PDB entry 7U7C | X-ray diffraction, 1.55 A resolution | chains A and P of the 3 polymer chains in the assembly

[Chain A]
Molecule: DNA polymerase eta
Source organism: Homo sapiens
Notes: EC 2.7.7.7
Reference sequence: Q9Y253 (POLH_HUMAN); numbering as in UniProt (aligned over 1-432)
Chain sequence (435 residues; numbered -2 to 432; the number before each row is that of its first residue; numbers below 1 keep their minus sign (Gly-2 is residue -2)):
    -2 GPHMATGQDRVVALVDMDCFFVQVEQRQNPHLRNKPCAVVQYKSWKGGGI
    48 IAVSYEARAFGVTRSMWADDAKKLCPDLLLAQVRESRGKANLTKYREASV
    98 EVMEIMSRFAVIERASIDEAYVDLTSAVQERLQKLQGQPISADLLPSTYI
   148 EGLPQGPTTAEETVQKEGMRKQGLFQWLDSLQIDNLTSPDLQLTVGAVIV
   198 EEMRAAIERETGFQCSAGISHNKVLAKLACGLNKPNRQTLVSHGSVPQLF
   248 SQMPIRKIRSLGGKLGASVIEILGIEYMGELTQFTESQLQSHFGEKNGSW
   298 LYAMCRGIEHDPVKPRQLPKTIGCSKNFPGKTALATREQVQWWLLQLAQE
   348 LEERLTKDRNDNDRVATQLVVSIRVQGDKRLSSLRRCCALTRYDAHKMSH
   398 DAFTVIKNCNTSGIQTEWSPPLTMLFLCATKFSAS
Disordered / not traced: 155-159
Construct notes: expression tag (-2 to 0)
Metal / ion sites: Mg2+ site 1: Asp13, Met14 (together with diphosphate) (shared with DG9(P) of chain P); Mg2+ site 2: Asp13, Asp115, Glu116 (together with 2'-deoxyguanosine-5'-triphosphate) (shared with DT8(P), DG9(P) of chain P)
Ligand contacts: 2'-deoxyguanosine-5'-triphosphate / diphosphate: Asp13, Met14, Asp15, Cys16, Phe17, Phe18, Gln38, Ile48, Ala49, Tyr52, Arg55, Arg61, Leu89, Ile114, Asp115, Lys231
Curated features (UniProtKB/Swiss-Prot):
  - binding site (Mg(2+)): Asp13, Met14, Asp115, Glu116
  - binding site (Mn(2+)): Asp13, Met14, Asp115, Glu116
  - binding site (a 2'-deoxyribonucleoside 5'-triphosphate): Arg61
  - natural variant: Val37 (deletion: In XPV), Leu75 (deletion: In XPV), Arg93 (R93P: In XPV), Arg111 (R111H: In XPV), Thr122 (T122P: In XPV), Gly153 (G153D: In a breast cancer sample), Thr191 (T191P: In XPV), Gly263 (G263V: In XPV), Val266 (V266D: In XPV), Gly295 (G295R: In XPV), Arg361 (R361S: In XPV)
  - mutagenesis: Tyr52 (Y52A/F: Reduces DNA polymerase activity; Y52E: Reduces DNA polymerase activity. Increases fidelity of replication and reduces translesion bypass), Arg61 (R61A: Reduces enzymatic activity by two-thirds), Ser62 (S62G: Increased DNA polymerase activity and translesion bypass compared to wild-type), Ala68 (A68S/V: Severe reduction in thymine dimer translesion bypass), Asn324 to Pro326 (Reduces binding to chromatin and to monoubiquitinated PCNA. Abolishes binding to monoubiquitinated PCNA; when associated with 705-E--H-713 Del)

[Chain P]
Molecule: 9-nt DNA strand
Sequence (9 nucleotides; numbered 1 to 9; the number before each row is that of its first residue):
     1 AGCGTCATG
Metal / ion sites: Mg2+ site 1: DT8, DG9 (together with 2'-deoxyguanosine-5'-triphosphate) (shared with Asp13(A), Asp115(A), Glu116(A) of chain A); Mg2+ site 2: DG9 (together with diphosphate) (shared with Asp13(A), Met14(A) of chain A)

[Interface between chain A and chain P]
Residue-residue contacts (32):
  Asp13(A) - DG9(P)  phosphate contact
  Phe17(A) - DG9(P)  hydrogen bond to the phosphate
  Phe18(A) - DG9(P)  hydrogen bond to the phosphate
  Gln38(A) - DG9(P)  hydrogen bond to the base
  Ile48(A) - DG9(P)  sugar contact
  Ala49(A) - DG9(P)  phosphate contact
  Arg61(A) - DT8(P)  hydrogen bond to the base
  Arg61(A) - DG9(P)  hydrogen bond to the base
  Ser113(A) - DT8(P)  phosphate contact
  Ile114(A) - DG9(P)  sugar contact
  Asp115(A) - DT8(P)  phosphate contact
  Glu116(A) - DT8(P)  sugar contact
  Lys224(A) - DA7(P)  phosphate contact
  Lys224(A) - DT8(P)  salt bridge to the phosphate
  Ile255(A) - DA7(P)  phosphate contact
  Arg256(A) - DA7(P)  phosphate contact
  Ser257(A) - DC6(P)  phosphate contact
  Ser257(A) - DA7(P)  hydrogen bond to the phosphate
  Leu258(A) - DA7(P)  phosphate contact
  Gly259(A) - DA7(P)  hydrogen bond to the phosphate
  Gly260(A) - DC6(P)  phosphate contact
  Gly260(A) - DA7(P)  phosphate contact
  Lys261(A) - DT5(P)  salt bridge to the phosphate
  Lys261(A) - DC6(P)  hydrogen bond to the phosphate
  Leu262(A) - DC6(P)  hydrogen bond to the phosphate
  Arg377(A) - DG4(P)  salt bridge to the phosphate
  Leu381(A) - DC3(P)  phosphate contact
  Arg382(A) - DG2(P)  sugar contact
  Arg382(A) - DC3(P)  hydrogen bond to the phosphate
  Arg382(A) - DG4(P)  hydrogen bond to the base
  Arg383(A) - DG2(P)  phosphate contact
  Cys384(A) - DG2(P)  hydrogen bond to the phosphate
Interface residues without a listed pair, chain A (29 interface residues in all): Cys16, Leu89, Ser379, Ser380
Interface residues without a listed pair, chain P (9 interface residues in all): DA1

[Overview]
29 residues of chain A and 9 residues of chain P are in contact, with 12 hydrogen bonds and 3 salt bridges.
Polar pairs include Gln38(A)-DG9(P), Arg61(A)-DT8(P) and Arg61(A)-DG9(P). Chain A binds
2'-deoxyguanosine-5'-triphosphate / diphosphate.
Here chain A is DNA polymerase eta (Homo sapiens) and chain P is a 9-nt DNA strand. Entry 7U7C (Human DNA
polymerase eta-DNA ternary mismatch complex:reaction with 1.0 mM Mg2+ for 300s) was determined by X-ray
diffraction, deposited together with 7U72, 7U73, 7U74, 7U75, 7U76, 7U77 and 26 further entries.
